Entry 8TIA (electron microscopy, 2.77 A resolution); this record covers chains A and B of the 4 polymer chains in the assembly.

[Chain A (and B)]
Name: Shedu protein SduA
Organism: Bacillus cereus B4264
Notes: chain B of this document is another copy of the same molecule, construct and numbering; everything in this record applies to it too
UniProtKB: B7HFR2 (SDUA_BACC4); residues 171-380 here = UniProt positions 171-380
Chain sequence (229 residues; numbered 152 to 380; the number before each row is that of its first residue):
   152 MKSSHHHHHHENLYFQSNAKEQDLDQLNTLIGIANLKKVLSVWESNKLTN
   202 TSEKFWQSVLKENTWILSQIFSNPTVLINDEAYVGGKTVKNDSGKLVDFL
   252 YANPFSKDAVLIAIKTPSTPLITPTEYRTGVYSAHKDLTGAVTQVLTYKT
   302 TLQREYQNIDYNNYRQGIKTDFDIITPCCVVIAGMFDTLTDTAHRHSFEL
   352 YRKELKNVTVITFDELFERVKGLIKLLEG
Disordered / not traced: 152-172, 319-323, 380 (chain B: 152-182, 236-247, 380)
Differences from the reference sequence: expression tag (152-170); engineered mutation A264 (Glu in B7HFR2)
Reported in the primary citation:
  - mutagenesis - E264A: abolished catalytic activity
  - mutagenesis - Y315E: abolished growth in response to phage infection

[Chain A / chain B interface]
Contacting residue pairs (44; chain A residue first):
  D176(A) - I184(B)
  D176(A) - K188(B)  salt bridge
  N179(A) - I184(B)
  N179(A) - E379(B)
  T180(A) - I184(B)
  W216(A) - L377(B)
  W216(A) - L378(B)  hydrophobic
  S219(A) - L377(B)
  Q220(A) - Q220(B)
  Q220(A) - R370(B)  hydrogen bond (side chain-backbone)
  Q220(A) - L374(B)
  Q220(A) - L377(B)
  I221(A) - S223(B)
  F222(A) - S223(B)
  S223(A) - R370(B)  hydrogen bond
  G236(A) - L377(B)
  F337(A) - F256(B)  hydrophobic
  F337(A) - S257(B)
  R346(A) - F256(B)
  H347(A) - D324(B)  salt bridge
  H347(A) - I326(B)
  E350(A) - N254(B)
  E350(A) - S257(B)  hydrogen bond
  E350(A) - D259(B)
  L351(A) - I326(B)  hydrophobic
  R353(A) - N254(B)
  K354(A) - T327(B)
  T360(A) - S223(B)
  I362(A) - S223(B)
  D365(A) - F256(B)
  E366(A) - N224(B)
  E366(A) - P225(B)
  E366(A) - N254(B)  hydrogen bond
  E366(A) - F256(B)
  E369(A) - P225(B)
  E369(A) - P255(B)
  E369(A) - F256(B)
  R370(A) - S219(B)
  R370(A) - Q220(B)  hydrogen bond
  R370(A) - F222(B)  hydrogen bond (side chain-backbone)
  R370(A) - S223(B)  hydrogen bond (side chain-backbone)
  L377(A) - W216(B)
  L378(A) - G183(B)
  L378(A) - L378(B)  hydrophobic
Other interface residues (no listed pair), chain A (27 interface residues in all): G183, L374
Other interface residues (no listed pair), chain B (26 interface residues in all): L187, C329, G373

[In short]
27 residues of chain A face 26 of chain B across their interface, with 7 hydrogen bonds and 2 salt bridges.
Polar pairs include D176(A)-K188(B), H347(A)-D324(B) and Q220(A)-R370(B). The paper reports that E264A of
chain A abolishes catalytic activity; Y315E of chain A abolishes growth in response to phage infection.
Chain A and chain B are both Shedu protein SduA (Bacillus cereus B4264); the structure, CryoEM structure of
locally-refined tetramer of Shedu nuclease domain from Bacillus cereus, was determined by electron microscopy
(same publication as 8TI8 and 8TI9).
